1S9P - chains A and B; structure by X-ray diffraction, 2.13 A resolution.

== Chain A (and B) ==
Name: Estrogen-related receptor gamma
Organism: Mus musculus
Notes: chain B of this document is another copy of the same molecule, construct and numbering; everything in this record applies to it too
UniProtKB: P62509 (ERR3_MOUSE); residues 232-458 here = UniProt positions 232-458
Sequence (227 residues; row label = number of the first residue in the row):
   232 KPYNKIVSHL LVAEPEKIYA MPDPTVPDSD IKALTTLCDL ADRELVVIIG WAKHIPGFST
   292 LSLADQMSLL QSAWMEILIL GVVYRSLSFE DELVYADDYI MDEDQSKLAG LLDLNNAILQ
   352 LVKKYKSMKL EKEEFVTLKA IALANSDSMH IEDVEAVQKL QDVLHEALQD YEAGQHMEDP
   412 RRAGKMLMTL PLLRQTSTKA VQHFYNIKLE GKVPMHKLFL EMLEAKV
Not modelled in the structure: 232, 448-458 (chain B: 232-233, 451-458)
Small-molecule neighbours: diethylstilbestrol (DES): L265, L268, C269, L271, A272, E275, M306, L309, I310, V313, R316, Y326, L342, L345, N346, I349, A431, H434, F435, I438

== Interface between chain A and chain B ==
Residue-residue contacts - 40 pairs, chain A then chain B:
  Q351(A) with D378(B), hydrogen bond (side chain-backbone); M380(B)
  K355(A) with Q392(B), hydrogen bond
  N376(A) with M419(B), hydrogen bond (side chain-backbone)
  D378(A) with Q351(B), hydrogen bond (backbone-side chain); L423(B)
  S379(A) with Q351(B)
  M380(A) with N347(B); Q351(B)
  Q389(A) with K355(B)
  Q392(A) with K355(B), hydrogen bond
  D393(A) with K416(B), salt bridge
  H396(A) with R412(B); G415(B); K416(B); M419(B)
  E397(A) with R412(B), salt bridge
  R412(A) with D393(B), salt bridge; H396(B); E397(B), salt bridge
  G415(A) with H396(B); L418(B)
  K416(A) with D393(B), salt bridge; H396(B)
  L418(A) with G415(B); M419(B), hydrophobic
  M419(A) with N376(B), hydrogen bond (backbone-side chain); Q392(B); H396(B)
  L421(A) with P422(B), hydrophobic
  P422(A) with L421(B), hydrophobic; P422(B); R425(B)
  L423(A) with D378(B); R425(B)
  R425(A) with P422(B); L423(B); Q426(B), hydrogen bond
  Q426(A) with R425(B), hydrogen bond
  Q433(A) with Q433(B), hydrogen bond
Interface residues without a listed pair, chain A (26 interface residues in all): K354, S358, I372, Q400
Interface residues without a listed pair, chain B (27 interface residues in all): A348, S358, I372, S379, V385, Q389

== Overview ==
Chain A and chain B form an interface of 26 and 27 residues respectively, with 9 hydrogen bonds and 5 salt
bridges. Polar pairs include D393(A)-K416(B), E397(A)-R412(B) and R412(A)-D393(B). Ligands of chain A:
diethylstilbestrol.
Both chains are Estrogen-related receptor gamma (Mus musculus). Entry 1S9P (crystal structure of the
ligand-binding domain of the estrogen-related receptor gamma in complex with diethylstilbestrol) was
determined by X-ray diffraction (same publication as 1TFC, 1S9Q and 1VJB).
